7TCH - chains A and C of the 3 polymer chains in the assembly; structure by electron microscopy, 3.70 A resolution.

Chain A:
Name: Bacitracin export permease protein BceB
From: Bacillus subtilis subsp. subtilis str. 168
UniProtKB: O34741 (BCEB_BACSU); residues 1-646 here = UniProt positions 1-646
Sequence (646 residues; numbered 1 to 646; the number before each row is that of its first residue):
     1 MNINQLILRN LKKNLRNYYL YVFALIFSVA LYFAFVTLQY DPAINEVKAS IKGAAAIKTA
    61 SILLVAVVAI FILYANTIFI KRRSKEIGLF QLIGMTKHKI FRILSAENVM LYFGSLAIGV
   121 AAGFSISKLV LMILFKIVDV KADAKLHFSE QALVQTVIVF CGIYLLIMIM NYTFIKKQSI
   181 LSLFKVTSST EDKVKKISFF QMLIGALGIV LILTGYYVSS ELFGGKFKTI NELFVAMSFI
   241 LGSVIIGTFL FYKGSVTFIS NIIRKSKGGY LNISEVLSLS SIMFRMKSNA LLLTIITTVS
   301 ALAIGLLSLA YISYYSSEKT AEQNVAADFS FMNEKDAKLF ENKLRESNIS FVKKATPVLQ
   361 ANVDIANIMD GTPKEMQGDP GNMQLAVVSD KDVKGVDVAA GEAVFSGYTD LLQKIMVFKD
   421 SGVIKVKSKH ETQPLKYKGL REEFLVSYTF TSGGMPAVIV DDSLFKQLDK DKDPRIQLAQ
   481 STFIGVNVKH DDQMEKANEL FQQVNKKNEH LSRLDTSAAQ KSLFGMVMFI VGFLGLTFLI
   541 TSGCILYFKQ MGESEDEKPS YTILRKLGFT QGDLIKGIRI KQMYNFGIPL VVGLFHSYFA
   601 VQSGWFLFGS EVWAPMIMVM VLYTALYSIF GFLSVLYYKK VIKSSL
Disordered / not traced: 1
Small-molecule neighbours: I0O (4-amino-4-deoxy-1-O-[(S)-hydroxy{[(2E,6E,10Z,14Z,18Z,22E,26E,30E)-3,7,11,15,19,23,27,31,35-nonamethylhexatriaconta-2,6,10,14,18,22,26,30,34-nonaen-1-yl]oxy}phosphoryl]-alpha-L-arabinopyranose): Val47, Lys52, Gly53, Ala56, Thr59, Tyr216, Ser219, Leu222, Phe223, Met237, Ile240, Leu241, Val244, Ile245, Ala301, Leu302, Gly305, Leu306, Leu309, Val527, Ile530, Val531, Leu534, His596, Phe599, Ala600, Ser603, Gly604, Leu607, Phe608
What the authors report for this chain:
  - conformationally variable residues (helix shift, order/disorder transition): Gln178 to Lys196, Gly525

Chain C:
Name: Bacitracin export ATP-binding protein BceA
From: Bacillus subtilis subsp. subtilis str. 168
UniProtKB: O34697 (BCEA_BACSU); residue numbers follow UniProt; this construct covers 2-253
Sequence (261 residues; each row starts with the number of its first residue; numbers below 1 keep their minus sign (Met-7 is residue -7)):
    -7 MSGHHHHHHV ILEANKIRKS YGNKLNKQEV LKGIDIHIEK GEFVSIMGAS GSGKTTLLNV
    53 LSSIDQVSHG TIHINGNDMT AMKEKQLAEF RKQHLGFIFQ DYNLLDTLTV KENILLPLSI
   113 TKLSKKEANR KFEEVAKELG IYELRDKYPN EISGGQKQRT SAGRAFIHDP SIIFADQPTG
   173 ALDSKSASDL LNKLSQLNQK RNATIIMVTH DPVAASYCGR VIFIKDGQMY TQLNKGGQDR
   233 QTFFQDIMKT QGVLGGVQHE H
Disordered / not traced: -7 to 1, 247-253
Construct notes: expression tag (-7 to 1); engineered mutation Gln169 (Glu in O34697)
Small-molecule neighbours:
  - ATP (adenosine-5'-triphosphate), molecule 1: Tyr13, Gln20, Val22, Ser42, Gly43, Ser44, Gly45, Lys46, Thr47, Thr48, Gln92, Gln169, His202
  - ATP, molecule 2: Lys139, Glu143, Ile144, Ser145, Gly146, Gly147, Gln148, Ala173
What the authors report for this chain:
  - mutagenesis - E169Q: abolished catalytic activity

Interface between chain A and chain C:
Pairs across the interface - 27 pairs, chain A then chain C:
  Asn2(A) - Ser111(C)  hydrogen bond (backbone-side chain)
  Ile3(A) - Ser111(C)
  Leu6(A) - Leu108(C)  hydrophobic
  Arg9(A) - Glu104(C)  salt bridge
  Asn10(A) - Thr99(C)  hydrogen bond
  Lys13(A) - Thr99(C)
  Lys13(A) - Tyr140(C)
  Lys85(A) - Asn95(C)
  Lys85(A) - Leu96(C)
  Leu89(A) - Leu97(C)  hydrophobic
  Leu89(A) - Leu108(C)  hydrophobic
  Phe90(A) - Leu108(C)  hydrophobic
  Gln91(A) - Arg83(C)
  Leu92(A) - Arg83(C)
  Leu92(A) - Phe91(C)  hydrophobic
  Ile93(A) - Lys84(C)
  Ile93(A) - Leu108(C)  hydrophobic
  Ile93(A) - Pro109(C)  hydrophobic
  Ile93(A) - Ile112(C)  hydrophobic
  Gly94(A) - Ala80(C)
  Met95(A) - Ile112(C)  hydrophobic
  Thr96(A) - Ala80(C)
  Lys97(A) - Glu76(C)
  Ile180(A) - Ile56(C)
  Ile180(A) - Arg83(C)
  Leu181(A) - Asn51(C)
  Leu181(A) - Asp57(C)
Also at the interface, not in a pair above, chain A (22 interface residues in all): Glu86, Lys99, Ser179, Phe184
Also at the interface, not in a pair above, chain C (22 interface residues in all): Leu87, Asp98, Leu100, Arg156

Summary:
The chain A/chain C interface involves 22 residues from each chain, with 2 hydrogen bonds and 1 salt bridge.
Polar pairs include Arg9(A)-Glu104(C), Asn2(A)-Ser111(C) and Asn10(A)-Thr99(C). Bound to chain A: compound
I0O. Chain C binds ATP. From the paper: E169Q of chain C abolishes catalytic activity; conformational
variability at Gln178(A) and Gly525(A).
Chain A is Bacitracin export permease protein BceB and chain C is Bacitracin export ATP-binding protein BceA,
both from Bacillus subtilis subsp. subtilis str. 168; the structure, BceAB E169Q variant ATP-bound
conformation, was determined by electron microscopy (same publication as 7TCG).
